9OM6 - chains A and G of the 8 polymer chains in the assembly; structure by electron microscopy, 4.14 A resolution (low resolution: residue-level contacts below are approximate; hydrogen-bond / salt-bridge calls are withheld).

Chain A:
Protein: Syntaxin-1A
From: Rattus norvegicus
Reference sequence: P32851 (STX1A_RAT); residue numbers follow UniProt; this construct covers 1-267
Amino-acid sequence (267 residues; numbered 1 to 267; the number before each row is that of its first residue):
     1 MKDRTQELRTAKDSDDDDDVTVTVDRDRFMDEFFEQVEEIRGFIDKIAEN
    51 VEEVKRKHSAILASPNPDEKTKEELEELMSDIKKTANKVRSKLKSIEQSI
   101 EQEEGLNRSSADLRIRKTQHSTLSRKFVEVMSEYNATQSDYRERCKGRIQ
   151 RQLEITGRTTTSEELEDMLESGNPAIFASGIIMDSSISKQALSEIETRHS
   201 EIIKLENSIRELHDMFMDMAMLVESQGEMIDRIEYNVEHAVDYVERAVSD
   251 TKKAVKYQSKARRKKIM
Not modelled in the structure: 1-190, 260-267
Swiss-Prot annotation at these positions:
  - site: Lys253, Ala254 (Microbial infection: Cleavage)
  - modified residue (Phosphoserine): Ser14, Ser64, Ser95, Ser188
  - cross-link (Glycyl lysine isopeptide (Lys-Gly)): Lys252 (interchain with G-Cter in SUMO), Lys253 (interchain with G-Cter in SUMO), Lys256 (interchain with G-Cter in SUMO)

Chain G:
Protein: Alpha-soluble NSF attachment protein
From: Rattus norvegicus
Reference sequence: P54921 (SNAA_RAT); numbering as in UniProt (aligned over 1-295)
Amino-acid sequence (296 residues; row label = number of the first residue in the row; numbering starts at 0):
     0 GMDTSGKQAEAMALLAEAERKVKNSQSFFSGLFGGSSKIEEACEIYARAA
    50 NMFKMAKNWSAAGNAFCQAAQLHLQLQSKHDAATCFVDAGNAFKKADPQE
   100 AINCLMRAIEIYTDMGRFTIAAKHHISIAEIYETELVDVEKAIAHYEQSA
   150 DYYKGEESNSSANKCLLKVAGYAAQLEQYQKAIDIYEQVGTSAMDSPLLK
   200 YSAKDYFFKAALCHFCIDMLNAKLAVQKYEELFPAFSDSRECKLMKKLLE
   250 AHEEQNVDSYTESVKEYDSISRLDQWLTTMLLRIKKTIQGDEEDLR
Not modelled in the structure: 289-295
Differences from the reference sequence: expression tag (0)

Chain A / chain G interface:
Residue-residue contacts (6):
  Glu206(A) - Ile269(G)
  Arg210(A) - Arg239(G)
  His213(A) - Tyr200(G)
  Ala220(A) - Leu197(G)
  Met221(A) - Leu198(G)
  Glu224(A) - Ser159(G)
Interface residues without a listed pair, chain A (7 interface residues in all): Ser225
The authors on this interface:
  - interface residues, chain G: Leu197(G)

In short:
7 residues of chain A and 6 residues of chain G are in contact. From the paper: the interface residue
Leu197(G).
Here chain A is Syntaxin-1A and chain G is Alpha-soluble NSF attachment protein, both from Rattus norvegicus.
Entry 9OM6 (22bin20S complex (NSF-alphaSNAP-2:2 syntaxin-1a:SNAP-25), 4:2:2 alphaSNAP-syntaxin-1a-SNAP-25
subcomplex local refinement, hydrolyzing, class 23) was determined by electron microscopy, deposited together
with 9OJR, 9OJU, 9OJZ, 9OK3, 9OK5, 9OKC and 17 further entries.
